9QKV - chain D; structure by electron microscopy, 2.74 A resolution.

== Chain D ==
Protein: Myoferlin
Organism: Homo sapiens
UniProt: Q9NZM1 (MYOF_HUMAN); residues 1-1997 here = UniProt positions 1-1997
Amino-acid sequence (2048 residues; numbered -50 to 1997; the number before each row is that of its first residue; numbers below 1 keep their minus sign (Met-50 is residue -50)):
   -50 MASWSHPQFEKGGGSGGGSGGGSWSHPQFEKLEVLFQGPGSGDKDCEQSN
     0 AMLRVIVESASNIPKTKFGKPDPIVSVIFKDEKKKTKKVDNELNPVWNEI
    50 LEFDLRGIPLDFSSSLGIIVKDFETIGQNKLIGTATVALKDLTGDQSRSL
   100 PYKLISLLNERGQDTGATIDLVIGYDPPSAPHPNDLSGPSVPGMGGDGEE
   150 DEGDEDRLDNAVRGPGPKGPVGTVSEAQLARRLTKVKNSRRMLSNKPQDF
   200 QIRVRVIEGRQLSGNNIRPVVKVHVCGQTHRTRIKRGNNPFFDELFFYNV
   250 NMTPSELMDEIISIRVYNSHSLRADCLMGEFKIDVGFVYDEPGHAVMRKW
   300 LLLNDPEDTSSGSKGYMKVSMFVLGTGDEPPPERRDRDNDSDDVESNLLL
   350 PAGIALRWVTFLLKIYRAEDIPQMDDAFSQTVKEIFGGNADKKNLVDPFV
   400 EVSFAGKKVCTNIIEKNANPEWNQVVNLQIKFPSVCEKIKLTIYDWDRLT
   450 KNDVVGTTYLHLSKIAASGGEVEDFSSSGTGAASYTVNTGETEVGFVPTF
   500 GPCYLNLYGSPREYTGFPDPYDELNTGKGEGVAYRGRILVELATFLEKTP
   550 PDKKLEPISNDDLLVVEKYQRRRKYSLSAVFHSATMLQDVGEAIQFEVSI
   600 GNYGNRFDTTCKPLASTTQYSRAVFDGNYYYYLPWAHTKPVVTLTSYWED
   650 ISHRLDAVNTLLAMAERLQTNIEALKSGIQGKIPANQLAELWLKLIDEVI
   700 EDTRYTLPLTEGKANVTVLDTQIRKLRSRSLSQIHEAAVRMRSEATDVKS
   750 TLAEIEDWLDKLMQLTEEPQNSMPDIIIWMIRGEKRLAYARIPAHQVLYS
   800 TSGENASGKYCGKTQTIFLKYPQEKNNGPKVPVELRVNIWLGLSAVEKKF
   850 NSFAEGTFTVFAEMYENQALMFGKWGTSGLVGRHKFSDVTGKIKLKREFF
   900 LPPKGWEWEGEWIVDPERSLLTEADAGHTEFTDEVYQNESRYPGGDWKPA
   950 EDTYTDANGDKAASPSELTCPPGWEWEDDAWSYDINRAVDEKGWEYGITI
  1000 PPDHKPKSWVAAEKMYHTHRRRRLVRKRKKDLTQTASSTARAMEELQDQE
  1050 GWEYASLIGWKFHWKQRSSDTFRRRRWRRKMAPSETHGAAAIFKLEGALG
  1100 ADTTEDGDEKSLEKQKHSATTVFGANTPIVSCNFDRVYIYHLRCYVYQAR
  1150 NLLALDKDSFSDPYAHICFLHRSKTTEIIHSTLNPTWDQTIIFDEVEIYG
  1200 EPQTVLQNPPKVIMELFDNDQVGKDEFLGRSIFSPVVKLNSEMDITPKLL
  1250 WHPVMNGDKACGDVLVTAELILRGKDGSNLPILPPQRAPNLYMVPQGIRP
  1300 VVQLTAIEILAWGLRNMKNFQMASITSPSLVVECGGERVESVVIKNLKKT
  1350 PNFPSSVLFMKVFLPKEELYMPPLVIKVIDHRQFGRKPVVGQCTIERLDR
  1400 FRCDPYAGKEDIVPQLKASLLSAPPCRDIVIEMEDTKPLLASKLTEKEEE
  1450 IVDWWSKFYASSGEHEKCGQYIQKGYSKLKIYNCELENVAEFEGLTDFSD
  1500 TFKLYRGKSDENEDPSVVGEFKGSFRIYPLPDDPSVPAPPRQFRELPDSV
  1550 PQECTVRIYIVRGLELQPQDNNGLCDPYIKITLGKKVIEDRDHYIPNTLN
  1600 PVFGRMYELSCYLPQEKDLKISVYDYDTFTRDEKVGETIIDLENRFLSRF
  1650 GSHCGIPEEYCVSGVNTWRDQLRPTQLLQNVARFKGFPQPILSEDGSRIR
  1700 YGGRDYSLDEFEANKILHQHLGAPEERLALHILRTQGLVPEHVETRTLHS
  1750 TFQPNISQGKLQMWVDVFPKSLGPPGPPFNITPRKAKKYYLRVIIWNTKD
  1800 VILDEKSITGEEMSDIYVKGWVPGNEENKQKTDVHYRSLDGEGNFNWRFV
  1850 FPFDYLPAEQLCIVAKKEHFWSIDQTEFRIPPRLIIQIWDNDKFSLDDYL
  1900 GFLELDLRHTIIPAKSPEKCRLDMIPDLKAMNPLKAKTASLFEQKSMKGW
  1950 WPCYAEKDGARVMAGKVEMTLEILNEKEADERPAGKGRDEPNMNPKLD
Unresolved in the structure: -50 to 171, 383-389, 468-492, 1030-1046, 1096-1125, 1407-1448, 1464-1467, 1985-1997
Construct notes: initiating methionine (-50); expression tag (-49 to 0); conflict Arg110 (Lys in Q9NZM1), Arg605 (Lys in Q9NZM1), Val1821 (Ile in Q9NZM1)
Metal / ion sites: Ca2+ site 1: Met373, Asp374, Asp444, Asp446, Asp452 (together with 1,2-dicaproyl-sn-phosphatidyl-L-serine); Ca2+ site 2: Asp374, Asp396, Asp444, Trp445, Asp446; Ca2+ site 3: Asp446, Thr449, Lys450, Asp452 (together with 1,2-dicaproyl-sn-phosphatidyl-L-serine); Ca2+ site 4: Leu1154, Asp1155, Asp1217, Asp1219, Glu1225; Ca2+ site 5: Asp1155, Asp1161, Asp1217, Asn1218, Asp1219; Ca2+ site 6: Gln1568, Asp1569, Asp1624, Asp1626, Glu1632 (together with 1,2-dicaproyl-sn-phosphatidyl-L-serine); Ca2+ site 7: Asp1569, Asp1575, Asp1624, Tyr1625, Asp1626; Ca2+ site 8: Asp1626, Thr1629, Arg1630, Glu1632 (together with 1,2-dicaproyl-sn-phosphatidyl-L-serine); Ca2+ site 9: Asp1803, Ser1806, Asp1814, Asp1889, Asp1891; Ca2+ site 10: Asp1803, Asp1889, Asp1891, Asp1897
Residues lining bound ligands:
  - 1,2-dicaproyl-sn-phosphatidyl-L-serine (PSF), molecule 1: Met373, Asp374, Asp375, Phe377, Asp446, Leu448, Thr449, Asp452, Tyr513, Thr514, Gly515, Phe516, Asp521
  - 1,2-dicaproyl-sn-phosphatidyl-L-serine (PSF), molecule 2: Gln1568, Asp1569, Asn1570, Asp1626, Thr1627, Phe1628, Thr1629, Arg1630, Glu1632, Trp1870

== Overview ==
Chain D binds 1,2-dicaproyl-sn-phosphatidyl-L-serine. Met373, Asp374, Asp444, Asp446 and Asp452 form the Ca2+
site 1. The Ca2+ site 2 is built by Asp374, Asp396, Asp444, Trp445 and Asp446.
Chain D is Myoferlin (Homo sapiens); the structure, Human myoferlin (1-1997) in complex with an MSP2N2 lipid
nanodisc (15 mol% DOPS, 5 mol% Cholesterol), was determined by electron microscopy, deposited together with
9H6X, 9QLE, 9QLF, 9QLN and 9QLS.
